8BMO - chains B and F of the 21 polymer chains in the assembly; structure by electron microscopy, 3.40 A resolution.

Chain B (and F):
Name: Chaperonin GroEL
From: Escherichia coli
Notes: EC 5.6.1.7; chain F of this document is another copy of the same molecule, construct and numbering; everything in this record applies to it too
UniProt: P0A6F5 (CH60_ECOLI); numbering as in UniProt (aligned over 1-548)
Chain sequence (548 residues; numbered 1 to 548; the number before each row is that of its first residue):
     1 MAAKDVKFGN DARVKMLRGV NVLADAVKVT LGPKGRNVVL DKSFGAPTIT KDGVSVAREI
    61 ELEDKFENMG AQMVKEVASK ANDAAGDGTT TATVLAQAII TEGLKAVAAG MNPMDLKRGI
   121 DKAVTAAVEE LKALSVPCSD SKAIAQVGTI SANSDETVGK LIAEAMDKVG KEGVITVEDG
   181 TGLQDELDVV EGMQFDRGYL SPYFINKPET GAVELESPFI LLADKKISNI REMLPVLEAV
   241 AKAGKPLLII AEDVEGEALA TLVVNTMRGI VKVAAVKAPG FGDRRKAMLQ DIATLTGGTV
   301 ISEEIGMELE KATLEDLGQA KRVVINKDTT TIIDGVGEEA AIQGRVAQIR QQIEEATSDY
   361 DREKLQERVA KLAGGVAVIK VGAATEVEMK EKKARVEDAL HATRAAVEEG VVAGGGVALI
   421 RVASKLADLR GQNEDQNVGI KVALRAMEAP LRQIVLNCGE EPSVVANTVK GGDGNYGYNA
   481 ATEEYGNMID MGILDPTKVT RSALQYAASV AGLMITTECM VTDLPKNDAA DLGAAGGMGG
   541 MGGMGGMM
Unresolved in the structure: 1, 526-548
Bound ions: Mg2+: Asp-87 (together with ATP)
Ligand contacts: ATP (adenosine-5'-triphosphate): Thr-30, Leu-31, Gly-32, Pro-33, Lys-51, Asp-52, Gly-53, Asp-87, Gly-88, Thr-89, Thr-90, Thr-91, Ile-150, Ser-154, Asp-398, Gly-414, Gly-415, Gly-416, Ile-454, Tyr-478, Asn-479, Ala-480, Ala-481, Met-488, Ile-493, Asp-495

Chain B / chain F interface:
Pairs across the interface (64; chain B residue first):
  Asp-25(B) / Phe-8(F)
  Ala-26(B) / Phe-8(F)
  Val-29(B) / Glu-518(F)
  Lys-34(B) / Asn-112(F)
  Gly-35(B) / Met-114(F)
  Arg-36(B) / Arg-13(F)
  Arg-36(B) / Val-107(F)
  Arg-36(B) / Pro-113(F)
  Arg-36(B) / Thr-516(F)
  Arg-36(B) / Glu-518(F)  salt bridge
  Asn-37(B) / Met-114(F)
  Asn-37(B) / Leu-513(F)
  Asn-37(B) / Thr-516(F)  hydrogen bond
  Asn-37(B) / Thr-517(F)
  Asn-37(B) / Glu-518(F)  hydrogen bond (backbone-backbone)
  Asn-37(B) / Cys-519(F)  hydrogen bond (backbone-backbone)
  Val-38(B) / Cys-519(F)
  Val-39(B) / Met-69(F)  hydrophobic
  Val-39(B) / Met-73(F)  hydrophobic
  Val-39(B) / Thr-517(F)
  Val-39(B) / Cys-519(F)  hydrogen bond (backbone-backbone)
  Val-39(B) / Met-520(F)
  Val-39(B) / Val-521(F)  hydrogen bond (backbone-backbone)
  Leu-40(B) / Val-521(F)
  Asp-41(B) / Met-69(F)
  Asp-41(B) / Val-521(F)  hydrogen bond (backbone-backbone)
  Asp-41(B) / Thr-522(F)  hydrogen bond
  Ala-46(B) / Glu-76(F)
  Pro-47(B) / Met-69(F)  hydrophobic
  Pro-47(B) / Gln-72(F)
  Ile-49(B) / Met-73(F)  hydrophobic
  Ile-49(B) / Leu-513(F)  hydrophobic
  Ile-49(B) / Thr-517(F)
  Glu-59(B) / Lys-4(F)  hydrogen bond (backbone-side chain)
  Ile-60(B) / Val-6(F)  hydrophobic
  Ile-60(B) / Val-521(F)  hydrophobic
  Glu-61(B) / Ala-2(F)
  Glu-61(B) / Ala-3(F)
  Glu-61(B) / Lys-4(F)  hydrogen bond (backbone-backbone)
  Leu-62(B) / Ala-3(F)
  Glu-63(B) / Ala-3(F)
  Glu-63(B) / Leu-524(F)
  Asn-153(B) / Met-114(F)
  Asn-153(B) / Arg-118(F)  hydrogen bond (backbone-side chain)
  Leu-183(B) / Gln-505(F)
  Tyr-203(B) / Ile-305(F)  hydrophobic
  Glu-209(B) / Gln-351(F)
  Val-263(B) / Glu-304(F)
  Val-264(B) / Ile-305(F)
  Val-264(B) / Gly-306(F)
  Met-267(B) / Ile-305(F)  hydrophobic
  Ala-384(B) / Lys-80(F)
  Ala-384(B) / Tyr-506(F)
  Ala-384(B) / Ser-509(F)
  Thr-385(B) / Glu-76(F)
  Thr-385(B) / Lys-80(F)
  Thr-385(B) / Ser-509(F)  hydrogen bond
  Thr-385(B) / Val-510(F)
  Glu-386(B) / Glu-76(F)  hydrogen bond (backbone-side chain)
  Val-387(B) / Glu-76(F)  hydrogen bond (backbone-side chain)
  Val-387(B) / Val-510(F)  hydrophobic
  Val-387(B) / Leu-513(F)  hydrophobic
  Glu-388(B) / Ser-509(F)
  Glu-388(B) / Leu-513(F)
Interface residues without a listed pair, chain B (38 interface residues in all): Val-22, Pro-33, Lys-51, Ser-154, Pro-208, Ala-260, Glu-391
Interface residues without a listed pair, chain F (36 interface residues in all): Lys-65, Gln-348, Met-514

In short:
The interface between chain B and chain F involves 38 residues on one side and 36 on the other; the contacts
include 13 hydrogen bonds and 1 salt bridge. Polar contacts include Arg-36(B)/Glu-518(F), Asn-37(B)/Thr-516(F)
and Asp-41(B)/Thr-522(F). Bound to chain B: ATP.
Chain B and chain F are both Chaperonin GroEL (Escherichia coli); the structure, Structure of GroEL:GroES
complex exhibiting ADP-conformation in trans ring obtained under the continuous turnover conditions, was
determined by electron microscopy (same publication as 8BKZ, 8BM0, 8BM1 and 8BMT).
